PDB entry 7D88 | X-ray diffraction, 2.34 A resolution | chain A

== Chain A ==
Protein: Beta-xylanase
Organism: Bacillus sp
Notes: EC 3.2.1.8
UniProt: A0A4P8ESF9 (A0A4P8ESF9_BACSP); residues 1-408 here = UniProt positions 1-408
Amino-acid sequence (428 residues; each row starts with the number of its first residue; numbers below 1 keep their minus sign (Met-19 is residue -19)):
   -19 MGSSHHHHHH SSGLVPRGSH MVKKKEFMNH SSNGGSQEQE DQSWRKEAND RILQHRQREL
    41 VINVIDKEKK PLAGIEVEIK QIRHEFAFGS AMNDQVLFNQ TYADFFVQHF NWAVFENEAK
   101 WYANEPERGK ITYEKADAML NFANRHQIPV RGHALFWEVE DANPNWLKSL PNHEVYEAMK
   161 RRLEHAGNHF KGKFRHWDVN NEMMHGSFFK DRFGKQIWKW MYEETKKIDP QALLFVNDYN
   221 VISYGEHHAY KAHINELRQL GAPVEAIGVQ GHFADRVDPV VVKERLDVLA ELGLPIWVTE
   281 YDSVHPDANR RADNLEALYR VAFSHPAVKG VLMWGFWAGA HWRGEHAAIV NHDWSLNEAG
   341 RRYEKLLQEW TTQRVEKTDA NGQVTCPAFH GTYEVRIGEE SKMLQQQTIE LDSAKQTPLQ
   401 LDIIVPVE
Disordered / not traced: -19 to 21, 52-53, 359-362, 378-379, 394-408
Sequence notes: initiating methionine (-19); expression tag (-18 to 0)
Residues lining bound ligands:
  - Ca2+ (CA), molecule 1: Glu98, Ala103, Lys115
  - Ca2+ (CA), molecule 2: Asp218, Tyr219, Asn220, Val221, Ile222, Ser223, Val249, Gln250, Gly251

== In short ==
Chain A binds Ca2+.
Chain A is Beta-xylanase (Bacillus sp); the structure, Crystal structure of a novel thermostable GH10 xylanase
XynA, was determined by X-ray diffraction, deposited together with 7D89.
